8E8Z - chains 2 and 4 of the 6 polymer chains in the assembly; structure by electron microscopy, 3.15 A resolution.

Chain 2:
Molecule: Capsid protein VP2
Source organism: Human poliovirus 1 strain Sabin
UniProt: Q27ZS4 (Q27ZS4_9ENTO); numbering as in UniProt (aligned over 10-272)
Chain sequence (263 residues; each row starts with the number of its first residue):
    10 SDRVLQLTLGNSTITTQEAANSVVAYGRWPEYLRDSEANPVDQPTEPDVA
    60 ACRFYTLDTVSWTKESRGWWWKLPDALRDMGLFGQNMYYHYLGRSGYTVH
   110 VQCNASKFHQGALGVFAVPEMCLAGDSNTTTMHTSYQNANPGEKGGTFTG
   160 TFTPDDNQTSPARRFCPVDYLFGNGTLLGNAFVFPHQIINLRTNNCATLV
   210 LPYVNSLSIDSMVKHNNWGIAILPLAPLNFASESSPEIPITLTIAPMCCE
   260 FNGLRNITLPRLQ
Not modelled in the structure: 242-243

Chain 4:
Molecule: Capsid protein VP4
Source organism: Human poliovirus 1 strain Sabin
UniProt: P03301 (POLG_POL1S); residues 2-69 here = UniProt positions 2-69
Chain sequence (68 residues; row label = number of the first residue in the row):
     2 GAQVSSQKVGAHENSNRAYGGSTINYTTINYYRDSASNAASKQDFSQDPS
    52 KFTEPIKDVLIKTSPMLN
Not modelled in the structure: 11-24
Curated features (UniProtKB/Swiss-Prot):
  - site: Asn69 (Cleavage)
  - lipidation: Gly2 (N-myristoyl glycine)

Interface between chain 2 and chain 4:
Residue-residue contacts (17):
  Ser10(2) - Asn69(4)
  Asp11(2) - Asp59(4)
  Asp11(2) - Met67(4)
  Asp11(2) - Asn69(4)  hydrogen bond (backbone-backbone)
  Arg12(2) - Leu68(4)
  Arg12(2) - Asn69(4)  hydrogen bond (side chain-backbone)
  Asn30(2) - Ile57(4)
  Asn30(2) - Lys58(4)  hydrogen bond (side chain-backbone)
  Asn30(2) - Asp59(4)  hydrogen bond
  Ser31(2) - Ile57(4)
  Ser31(2) - Lys58(4)  hydrogen bond (backbone-backbone)
  Val33(2) - Pro56(4)  hydrogen bond (backbone-backbone)
  Tyr35(2) - Lys52(4)
  Tyr35(2) - Phe53(4)  hydrophobic
  Gly36(2) - Lys52(4)
  Trp38(2) - Lys58(4)
  Thr202(2) - Leu68(4)
Interface residues without a listed pair, chain 2 (12 interface residues in all): Ala29, Val32

Overview:
12 residues of chain 2 and 9 residues of chain 4 are in contact; the contacts include 6 hydrogen bonds. Among
the polar pairs are Arg12(2)-Asn69(4), Asn30(2)-Lys58(4) and Asn30(2)-Asp59(4).
Here chain 2 is Capsid protein VP2 and chain 4 is Capsid protein VP4, both from Human poliovirus 1 strain
Sabin. Entry 8E8Z (9H2 Fab-Sabin poliovirus 1 complex) was determined by electron microscopy (same publication
as 8E8L, 8E8R, 8E8S, 8E8X and 8E8Y).
